Entry 6N3K (X-ray diffraction, 2.20 A resolution); this record covers chain A.

[Chain A]
Protein: Epoxide hydrolase
From: Trichoderma reesei QM9414
Amino-acid sequence (336 residues; numbered 1 to 336; the number before each row is that of its first residue):
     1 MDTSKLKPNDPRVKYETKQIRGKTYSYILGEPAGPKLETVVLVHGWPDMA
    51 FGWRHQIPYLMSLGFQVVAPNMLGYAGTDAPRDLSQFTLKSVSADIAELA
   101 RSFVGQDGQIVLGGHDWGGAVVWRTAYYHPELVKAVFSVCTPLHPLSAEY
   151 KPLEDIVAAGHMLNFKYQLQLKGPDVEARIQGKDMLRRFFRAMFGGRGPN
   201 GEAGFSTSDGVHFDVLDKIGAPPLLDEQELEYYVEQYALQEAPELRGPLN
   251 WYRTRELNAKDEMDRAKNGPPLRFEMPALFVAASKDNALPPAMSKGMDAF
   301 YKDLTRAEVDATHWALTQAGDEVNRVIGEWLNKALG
Ligand contacts: K9V (N-{cis-4-[(2,6-difluorophenyl)methoxy]cyclohexyl}-N'-(3-phenylpropyl)urea): W46, D116, W117, A120, T141, P142, H144, M162, F165, Y167, Q168, M193, F205, Y252, N287, A288, L289, H313, W314
What the authors report for this chain:
  - binding site for K9V: W46, D116, W117, H144, F165, Y167, Q168, M193, Y252, H313, W314
  - catalytic residues: D116, Y167, Y252 (citing earlier work)

[Summary]
Chain A binds compound K9V. From the paper: catalytic residues D116, Y167 and Y252; a binding site for K9V at
W46, D116 and W117 among others.
Chain A is Epoxide hydrolase (Trichoderma reesei QM9414); the structure, Crystal structure of an epoxide
hydrolase from Trichoderma reesei in complex with inhibitor 1, was determined by X-ray diffraction together
with 6N3Z, 6N5F, 6N5G and 6N5H from the same study.
